Entry 8TEK (electron microscopy, 3.60 A resolution); this record covers chains B and E of the 10 polymer chains in the assembly.

Chain B:
Name: Coiled-coil protein, putative
Source organism: Tetrahymena thermophila
UniProt: Q24DJ0 (Q24DJ0_TETTS); residue numbers follow UniProt; this construct covers 1-506
Amino-acid sequence (506 residues; row label = number of the first residue in the row):
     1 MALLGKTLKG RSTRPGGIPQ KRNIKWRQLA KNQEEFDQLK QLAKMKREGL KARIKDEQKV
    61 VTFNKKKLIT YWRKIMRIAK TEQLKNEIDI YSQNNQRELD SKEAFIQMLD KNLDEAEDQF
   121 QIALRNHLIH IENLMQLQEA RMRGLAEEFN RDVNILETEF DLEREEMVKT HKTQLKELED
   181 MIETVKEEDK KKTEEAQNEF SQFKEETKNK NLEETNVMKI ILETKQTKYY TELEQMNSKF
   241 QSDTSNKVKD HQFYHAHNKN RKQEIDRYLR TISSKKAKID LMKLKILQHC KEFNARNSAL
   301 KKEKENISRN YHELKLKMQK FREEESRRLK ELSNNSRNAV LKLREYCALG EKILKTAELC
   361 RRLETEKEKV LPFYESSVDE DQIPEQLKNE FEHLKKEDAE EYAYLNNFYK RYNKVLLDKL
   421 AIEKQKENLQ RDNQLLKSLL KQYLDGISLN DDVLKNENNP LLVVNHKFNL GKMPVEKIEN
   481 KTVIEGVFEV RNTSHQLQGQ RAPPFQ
Disordered / not traced: 1-252, 376-395, 481-506

Chain E:
Name: Growth-arrest-specific microtubule-binding protein
Source organism: Tetrahymena thermophila
UniProt: Q23YW7 (Q23YW7_TETTS); numbering as in UniProt (aligned over 1-468)
Amino-acid sequence (468 residues; numbered 1 to 468; the number before each row is that of its first residue):
     1 MPPKKAKGKK KKEEEPDDEY KSMTGADLTQ TLEKLKERVN EMRTNRNYIQ MDRDMVENFY
    61 HNTLKEISEV KTKISNKETE AEEKESKHRI DVKVFLQKVK HLEYEQEKSN LNIEDDGKKA
   121 KEKEDAYFED ITKNMKQLKT QLKSEYLEKE KANIQQVQEE KKDHQSLLKI QQKKFDELIN
   181 NLIIKYEERL AKLKEDLELK LKVEIHELEE RKNLHINELM NNHEKAFAEL KKYYNDITAE
   241 NLNLIKAHKE KIAQIYANIQ LNTKNVADNQ AKNEQLKEPL AKHREIRNKL KEDLKQFAKH
   301 KMSLQNLKSK AITLKDKITK LERDGKDLDE KYEKVVREKQ ELEKKFEDIT QEVKKNADLN
   361 NNVLSNRLQI LLKEYNNKEE ELRTIIDNAG LDHNLHEQLK QRVQQSIEAK NTLIKNLKYS
   421 IHHATKAYND AIRVYEAKLV EFGIPIEELG FQPLETITSS MPAGLVSS
Disordered / not traced: 1-245, 465-468

Interface between chain B and chain E:
Contacting residue pairs - 12 pairs, chain B then chain E:
  Lys369(B) - Thr458(E)
  Lys369(B) - Ser459(E)
  Lys369(B) - Ser460(E)
  Val370(B) - Lys426(E)
  Val370(B) - Asp430(E)
  Val370(B) - Thr456(E)
  Val370(B) - Ile457(E)  hydrogen bond (backbone-backbone)
  Val370(B) - Thr458(E)  hydrogen bond (backbone-side chain)
  Val370(B) - Ser460(E)
  Leu371(B) - Glu455(E)
  Leu371(B) - Thr456(E)
  Pro372(B) - Thr458(E)
Also at the interface, not in a pair above, chain B (6 interface residues in all): Arg361, Glu366

In short:
6 residues of chain B face 8 of chain E across their interface, with 2 hydrogen bonds. Polar contacts include
Val370(B)-Thr458(E) and Val370(B)-Ile457(E).
Here chain B is Coiled-coil protein, putative and chain E is Growth-arrest-specific microtubule-binding
protein, both from Tetrahymena thermophila. Entry 8TEK (Baseplate of Nexin-dynein regulatory complex from
Tetrahymena thermophila) was determined by electron microscopy, deposited together with 8TID and 8TH8.
